PDB entry 2H08 | X-ray diffraction, 2.50 A resolution | chains A and B

# Chain A (and B)
Name: Ribose-phosphate pyrophosphokinase I
Source organism: Homo sapiens
Notes: EC 2.7.6.1; chain B of this document is another copy of the same molecule, construct and numbering; everything in this record applies to it too
Reference sequence: P60891 (PRPS1_HUMAN); residues 1-318 here = UniProt positions 1-318
Amino-acid sequence (326 residues; each row starts with the number of its first residue):
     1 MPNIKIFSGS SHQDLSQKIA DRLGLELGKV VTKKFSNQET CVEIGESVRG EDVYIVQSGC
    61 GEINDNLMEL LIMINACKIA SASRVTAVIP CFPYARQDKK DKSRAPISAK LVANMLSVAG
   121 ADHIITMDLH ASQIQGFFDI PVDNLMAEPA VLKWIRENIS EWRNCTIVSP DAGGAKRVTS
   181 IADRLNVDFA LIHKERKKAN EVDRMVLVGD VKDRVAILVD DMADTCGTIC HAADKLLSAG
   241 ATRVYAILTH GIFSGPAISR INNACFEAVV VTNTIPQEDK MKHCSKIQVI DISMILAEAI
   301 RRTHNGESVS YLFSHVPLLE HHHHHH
Not modelled in the structure: 1-2, 197-202, 314-326 (chain B: 1-2, 196-202, 318-326)
Sequence notes: engineered mutation Met-146 (Tyr in P60891); expression tag (319-326)
Swiss-Prot annotation at these positions:
  - region: Lys-212 to Gly-227 (Binding of phosphoribosylpyrophosphate)
  - binding site (ATP): Arg-96 to Asp-101, His-130
  - binding site (Mg(2+)): Asp-128, His-130, Asp-139, Asp-143
From the paper describing this entry:
  - catalytic residues: Arg-196 (proposed by the authors, not directly observed)
  - mutagenesis - S132A: decreased catalytic activity on low concentration of phosphate (5 mM)
  - mutagenesis - S132A: unchanged catalytic activity on high concen-tration of phosphate (50 mM)
  - mutagenesis - S132F, N144H: unchanged catalytic activity on phosphate
  - disease-associated variants - N114S, D183H, A190V, H193Q: increased catalytic activity (citing earlier work)

# Chain A / chain B interface
Contacting residue pairs - 58 pairs, chain A then chain B:
  Asp-98(A) with Gln-133(B), hydrogen bond
  Lys-99(A) with Ser-132(B)
  Lys-100(A) with Gln-135(B), hydrogen bond; Val-142(B), hydrogen bond (side chain-backbone)
  Lys-102(A) with Met-146(B); Glu-148(B), salt bridge; Ser-180(B); Arg-184(B)
  Arg-104(A) with Ser-310(B)
  Ile-107(A) with Gln-135(B); Gly-136(B)
  Lys-110(A) with Gly-136(B); Phe-138(B); Asp-139(B), salt bridge
  Asn-114(A) with Asp-139(B), hydrogen bond
  Ala-131(A) with Gln-133(B)
  Ser-132(A) with Lys-99(B)
  Gln-133(A) with Asp-98(B), hydrogen bond; Lys-99(B); Ala-131(B); Gln-133(B); Phe-137(B)
  Gln-135(A) with Lys-100(B), hydrogen bond; Ile-107(B)
  Gly-136(A) with Ile-107(B); Lys-110(B), hydrogen bond (backbone-side chain); Phe-137(B)
  Phe-137(A) with Gln-133(B); Gly-136(B); Phe-137(B), hydrophobic
  Phe-138(A) with Lys-110(B), hydrogen bond (backbone-side chain)
  Asp-139(A) with Lys-110(B), salt bridge; Asn-114(B), hydrogen bond
  Val-142(A) with Lys-100(B), hydrogen bond (backbone-side chain)
  Glu-148(A) with Lys-102(B), salt bridge
  Ala-172(A) with Ala-175(B); Thr-179(B)
  Gly-173(A) with Lys-176(B)
  Ala-175(A) with Ala-172(B)
  Lys-176(A) with Gly-173(B)
  Thr-179(A) with Ala-172(B); His-193(B)
  Asp-183(A) with His-193(B), salt bridge; Glu-195(B)
  Arg-184(A) with Lys-102(B)
  Phe-189(A) with His-193(B); Val-206(B), hydrophobic; Val-208(B)
  His-193(A) with Thr-179(B); Asp-183(B), salt bridge; Phe-189(B)
  Arg-196(A) with Asp-183(B), hydrogen bond (backbone-side chain)
  Val-206(A) with Phe-189(B), hydrophobic
  Val-208(A) with Phe-189(B), hydrophobic; Val-208(B); Gly-209(B)
  Gly-209(A) with Val-208(B)
  Ser-310(A) with Arg-104(B)
Interface residues without a listed pair, chain A (36 interface residues in all): Met-146, Lys-194, Glu-195, Phe-313
Interface residues without a listed pair, chain B (36 interface residues in all): Leu-191, Lys-194

# Overview
The chain A/chain B interface involves 36 residues from each chain, with 11 hydrogen bonds and 6 salt bridges.
Among the polar pairs are Lys-102(A)/Glu-148(B), Lys-110(A)/Asp-139(B) and Asp-183(A)/His-193(B). From the
paper: the catalytic residue Arg-196(A); N114S, D183H and A190V of chain A, among others, increase catalytic
activity; 7 substitutions were tested in all.
Both chains are Ribose-phosphate pyrophosphokinase I (Homo sapiens). Entry 2H08 (crystal structure of human
phosphoribosyl pyrophosphate synthetase 1 mutant Y146M) was determined by X-ray diffraction, deposited
together with 2H06, 2H07 and 2HCR.
